Entry 5H8L (X-ray diffraction, 2.29 A resolution); this record covers chains D and E of the 8 polymer chains in the assembly.

# Chain D (and E)
Protein: N-carbamoylputrescine amidohydrolase
Organism: Medicago truncatula
Notes: chain E of this document is another copy of the same molecule, construct and numbering; everything in this record applies to it too
Reference sequence: G7ITU5 (G7ITU5_MEDTR); numbering as in UniProt (aligned over 1-301)
Chain sequence (304 residues; row label = number of the first residue in the row; numbers below 1 keep their minus sign (Ser-2 is residue -2)):
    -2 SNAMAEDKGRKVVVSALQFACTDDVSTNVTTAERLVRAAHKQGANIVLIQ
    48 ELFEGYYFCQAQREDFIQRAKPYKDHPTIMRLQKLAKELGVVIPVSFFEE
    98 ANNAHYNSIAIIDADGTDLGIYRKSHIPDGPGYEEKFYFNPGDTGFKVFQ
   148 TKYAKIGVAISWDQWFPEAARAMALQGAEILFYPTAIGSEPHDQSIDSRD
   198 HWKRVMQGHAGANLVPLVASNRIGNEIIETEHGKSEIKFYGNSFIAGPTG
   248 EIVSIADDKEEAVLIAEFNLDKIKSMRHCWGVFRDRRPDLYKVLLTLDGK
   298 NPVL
Disordered / not traced: -2 to 3 (chain E: -2 to 4)
Construct notes: expression tag (-2 to 0); engineered mutation Ser158 (Cys in G7ITU5)
Ligand contacts: 1,4-diaminobutane (PUT): Pro125, Tyr130, Ser158, Trp159, Ala183, Ile184, Glu187
What the authors report for this chain:
  - binding site for 1,4-diaminobutane: Ser158, Glu187
  - allosteric site: Asp194, His198, Glu248 (from molecular simulation)

# Interface between chain D and chain E
Contacting residue pairs - 43 pairs, chain D then chain E:
  Gln59(D) - Asp126(E)
  Gln59(D) - Gly127(E)
  Gln59(D) - Pro128(E)
  Gln59(D) - Glu131(E)  hydrogen bond
  Ala98(D) - Asp295(E)
  Asn99(D) - Asp295(E)  hydrogen bond (side chain-backbone)
  Ala101(D) - Leu294(E)
  Tyr103(D) - Leu294(E)
  Tyr103(D) - Asp295(E)
  Arg120(D) - Asp295(E)  salt bridge
  Asp126(D) - Gln59(E)
  Asp126(D) - Lys133(E)
  Asp126(D) - Phe134(E)  hydrogen bond (side chain-backbone)
  Gly127(D) - Gln59(E)
  Gly127(D) - Phe134(E)
  Pro128(D) - Gln59(E)
  Pro128(D) - Glu228(E)
  Glu131(D) - Gln59(E)  hydrogen bond
  Lys133(D) - Asp126(E)
  Lys133(D) - Lys133(E)
  Phe134(D) - Asp126(E)  hydrogen bond (backbone-side chain)
  Phe134(D) - Gly127(E)
  Asn137(D) - Leu294(E)
  Asp140(D) - Leu294(E)
  Asp140(D) - Val300(E)
  Asp140(D) - Leu301(E)
  Gly142(D) - Leu301(E)
  His189(D) - Glu228(E)
  Glu228(D) - Pro128(E)
  His229(D) - His229(E)
  Leu294(D) - Ala101(E)
  Leu294(D) - Tyr103(E)
  Leu294(D) - Asn137(E)
  Leu294(D) - Asp140(E)
  Asp295(D) - Ala98(E)
  Asp295(D) - Asn99(E)  hydrogen bond (backbone-side chain)
  Asp295(D) - Ala101(E)
  Asp295(D) - Tyr103(E)
  Asp295(D) - Arg120(E)  salt bridge
  Asn298(D) - Arg120(E)
  Val300(D) - Asp140(E)
  Leu301(D) - Thr141(E)
  Leu301(D) - Gly142(E)
Other interface residues (no listed pair), chain D (26 interface residues in all): Pro138, Thr141, Gly296
Other interface residues (no listed pair), chain E (27 interface residues in all): Pro138, His189, Gly296, Lys297, Asn298

# In short
26 residues of chain D face 27 of chain E across their interface, with 6 hydrogen bonds and 2 salt bridges.
Polar contacts include Arg120(D)-Asp295(E), Gln59(D)-Glu131(E) and Asn99(D)-Asp295(E). Chain D binds
1,4-diaminobutane. The paper reports a binding site for 1,4-diaminobutane at Ser158(D) and Glu187(D); an
allosteric site at Asp194(D), His198(D) and Glu248(D).
Chain D and chain E are both N-carbamoylputrescine amidohydrolase (Medicago truncatula); the structure,
Crystal structure of Medicago truncatula N-carbamoylputrescine amidohydrolase (MtCPA) C158S mutant in complex
with putrescine, was determined by X-ray diffraction, deposited together with 5H8I, 5H8J and 5H8K.
